Entry 7TC7 (electron microscopy, 2.90 A resolution); this record covers chains B and C of the 6 polymer chains in the assembly.

== Chain B (and C) ==
Molecule: Methane monooxygenase component A beta chain
Organism: Methylococcus capsulatus
Notes: EC 1.14.13.25; chain C of this document is another copy of the same molecule, construct and numbering; everything in this record applies to it too
UniProt: P18798 (MEMB_METCA); residues 1-389 here = UniProt positions 1-389
Sequence (389 residues; row label = number of the first residue in the row):
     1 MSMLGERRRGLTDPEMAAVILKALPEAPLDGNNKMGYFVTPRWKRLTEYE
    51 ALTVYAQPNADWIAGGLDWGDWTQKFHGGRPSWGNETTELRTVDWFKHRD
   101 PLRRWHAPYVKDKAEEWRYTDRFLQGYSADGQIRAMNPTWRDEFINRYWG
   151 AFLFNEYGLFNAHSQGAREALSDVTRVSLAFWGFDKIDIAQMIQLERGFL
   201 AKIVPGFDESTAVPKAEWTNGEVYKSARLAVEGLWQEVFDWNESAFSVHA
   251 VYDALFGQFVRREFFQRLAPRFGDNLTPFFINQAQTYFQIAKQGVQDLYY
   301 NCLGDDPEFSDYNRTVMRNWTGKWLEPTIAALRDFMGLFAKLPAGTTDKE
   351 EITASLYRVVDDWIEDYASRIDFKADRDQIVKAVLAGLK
Unresolved in the structure: 1-5

== Chain B / chain C interface ==
Residue-residue contacts - 59 pairs, chain B then chain C:
  Leu11(B) with Thr12(C)
  Thr12(B) with Leu11(C)
  Pro14(B) with Pro14(C); Ala18(C); Leu21(C)
  Ala18(B) with Pro14(C)
  Leu21(B) with Pro14(C)
  Lys111(B) with Arg118(C)
  Asp112(B) with Arg118(C), salt bridge; Arg122(C), salt bridge
  Glu115(B) with Glu115(C); Arg118(C), salt bridge; Arg122(C), salt bridge
  Glu116(B) with Tyr119(C); Arg122(C), salt bridge
  Arg118(B) with Lys111(C); Asp112(C), salt bridge; Glu115(C), salt bridge
  Tyr119(B) with Glu116(C); Tyr119(C), hydrophobic; Gln283(C)
  Arg122(B) with Asp112(C), salt bridge; Glu115(C), salt bridge; Glu116(C), salt bridge; Thr286(C)
  Phe123(B) with Asn282(C); Thr286(C)
  Gly126(B) with Gln289(C)
  Ala129(B) with Gln289(C)
  Asp130(B) with Gln258(C), hydrogen bond; Arg262(C), salt bridge; Gln285(C), hydrogen bond; Gln289(C), hydrogen bond
  Gln132(B) with Gln266(C); Gln285(C)
  Arg134(B) with Arg262(C); Arg358(C); Asp362(C), salt bridge
  Gln258(B) with Asp130(C), hydrogen bond
  Arg262(B) with Asp130(C), salt bridge; Arg134(C)
  Gln266(B) with Gln132(C), hydrogen bond; Asn275(C), hydrogen bond (backbone-side chain)
  Pro270(B) with Pro270(C), hydrophobic; Asn275(C)
  Asn275(B) with Gln266(C), hydrogen bond; Pro270(C)
  Pro278(B) with Asn275(C)
  Asn282(B) with Phe123(C)
  Gln283(B) with Tyr119(C)
  Gln285(B) with Asp130(C), hydrogen bond; Gln132(C)
  Thr286(B) with Arg122(C); Phe123(C)
  Gln289(B) with Gly126(C); Ala129(C); Asp130(C), hydrogen bond
  Arg358(B) with Arg134(C)
  Asp362(B) with Arg134(C), salt bridge
Also at the interface, not in a pair above, chain B (36 interface residues in all): Ala17, Ala135, Phe279, Ile290, Lys292
Also at the interface, not in a pair above, chain C (34 interface residues in all): Ala17, Pro278, Phe279, Lys292

== Summary ==
The interface between chain B and chain C involves 36 residues on one side and 34 on the other; the contacts
include 9 hydrogen bonds and 14 salt bridges. Among the polar pairs are Asp112(B)-Arg118(C),
Asp112(B)-Arg122(C) and Glu115(B)-Arg118(C).
Chain B and chain C are both Methane monooxygenase component A beta chain (Methylococcus capsulatus); the
structure, Cryo-EM structure of methane monooxygenase hydroxylase (by quantifoil), was determined by electron
microscopy (same publication as 7TC8).
